Entry 6VR8 (X-ray diffraction, 1.90 A resolution); this record covers chain I.

Chain I:
Name: Mur ligase middle domain protein
Source organism: Methanothermus fervidus
Notes: EC 6.3.2.-
Reference sequence: E3GZ29 (E3GZ29_METFV); residue numbers follow UniProt; this construct covers 1-476
Chain sequence (483 residues; row label = number of the first residue in the row; numbers below 1 keep their minus sign (Ala-6 is residue -6)):
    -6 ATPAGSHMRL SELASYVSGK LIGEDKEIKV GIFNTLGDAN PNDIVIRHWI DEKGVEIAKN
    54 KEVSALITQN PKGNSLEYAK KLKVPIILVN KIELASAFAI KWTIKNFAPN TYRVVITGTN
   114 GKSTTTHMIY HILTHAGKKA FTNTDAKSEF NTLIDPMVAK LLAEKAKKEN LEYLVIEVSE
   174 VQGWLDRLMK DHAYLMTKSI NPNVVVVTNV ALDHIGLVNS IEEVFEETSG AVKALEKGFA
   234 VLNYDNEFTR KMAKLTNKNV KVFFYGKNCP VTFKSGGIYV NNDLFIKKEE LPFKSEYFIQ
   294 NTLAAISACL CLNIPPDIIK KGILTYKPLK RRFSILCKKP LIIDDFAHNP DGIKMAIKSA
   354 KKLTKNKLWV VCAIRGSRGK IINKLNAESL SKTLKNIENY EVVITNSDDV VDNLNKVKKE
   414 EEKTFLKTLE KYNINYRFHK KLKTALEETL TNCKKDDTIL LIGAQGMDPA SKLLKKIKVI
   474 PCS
Disordered / not traced: 476
Cystine bridges: Cys330-Cys475
Differences from the reference sequence: expression tag (-6 to 0)
Small-molecule neighbours: UDP (uridine-5'-diphosphate): Gln62, Asn83, Lys84, Ile85, Glu86, Trp177, Arg180, Leu181, Met182, Lys183
From the paper describing this entry:
  - binding site for UDP: Gln62, Lys84, Glu86, Trp177, Arg180, Leu181, Met182, Lys183
  - conformationally variable residues (side-chain flip): His41

Overview:
Bound to chain I: UDP. The paper reports a binding site for UDP at Gln62, Lys84 and Glu86 among others;
conformational variability at His41.
Chain I is Mur ligase middle domain protein (Methanothermus fervidus); the structure, Structure of a
pseudomurein peptide ligase type E from Methanothermus fervidus, was determined by X-ray diffraction,
deposited together with 7TZI and 7JT8.
